Entry 8XX6 (electron microscopy, 2.99 A resolution); this record covers chains B and G of the 7 polymer chains in the assembly.

[Chain B]
Protein: Guanine nucleotide-binding protein G(I)/G(S)/G(T) subunit beta-1
Source organism: Homo sapiens
Reference sequence: P62873 (GBB1_HUMAN); residues 2-340 here = UniProt positions 2-340
Chain sequence (350 residues; each row starts with the number of its first residue; numbers below 1 keep their minus sign (Met-9 is residue -9)):
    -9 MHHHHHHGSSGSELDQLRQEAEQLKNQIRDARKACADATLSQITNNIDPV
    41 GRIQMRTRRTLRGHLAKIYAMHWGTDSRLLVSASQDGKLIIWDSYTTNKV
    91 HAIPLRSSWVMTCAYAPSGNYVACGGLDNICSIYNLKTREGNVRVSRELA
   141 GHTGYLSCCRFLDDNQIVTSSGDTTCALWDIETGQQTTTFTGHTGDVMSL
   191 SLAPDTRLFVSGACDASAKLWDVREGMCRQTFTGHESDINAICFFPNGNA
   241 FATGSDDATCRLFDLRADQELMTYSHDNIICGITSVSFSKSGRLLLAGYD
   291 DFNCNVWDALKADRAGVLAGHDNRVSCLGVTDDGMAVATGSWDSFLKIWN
Unresolved in the structure: -9 to 4
Sequence notes: initiating methionine (-9); expression tag (-8 to 1)
Cystine bridges: Cys103-Cys114
Curated features (UniProtKB/Swiss-Prot):
  - modified residue: Ser2 (N-acetylserine), His266 (Phosphohistidine)
  - natural variant: Leu30 (L30F: In MRD42; uncertain significance), Arg52 (R52G: In MRD42), Gly64 (G64V: In MRD42), Asp76 (D76E: In MRD42; D76G: In MRD42), Gly77 (G77S: In MRD42), Lys78 (K78R: In MRD42), Ile80 (I80N: In MRD42; I80T: In MRD42), His91 (H91R: In MRD42; uncertain significance), Ala92 (A92T: In MRD42), Pro94 (P94S: In MRD42), Leu95 (L95P: In MRD42), Arg96 (R96L: In MRD42), 5 further natural variant entries in UniProt

[Chain G]
Protein: Guanine nucleotide-binding protein G(I)/G(S)/G(O) subunit gamma-2
Source organism: Homo sapiens
Reference sequence: P59768 (GBG2_HUMAN); residue numbers follow UniProt; this construct covers 1-71
Chain sequence (71 residues; each row starts with the number of its first residue):
     1 MASNNTASIAQARKLVEQLKMEANIDRIKVSKAAADLMAYCEAHAKEDPL
    51 LTPVPASENPFREKKFFCAIL
Unresolved in the structure: 1-8, 62-71
Curated features (UniProtKB/Swiss-Prot):
  - modified residue: Ala2 (N-acetylalanine), Cys68 (Cysteine methyl ester)
  - lipidation: Cys68 (S-geranylgeranyl cysteine)

[Interface between chain B and chain G]
Contacting residue pairs (77):
  Leu7(B) - Ala12(G)  hydrophobic
  Leu7(B) - Val16(G)
  Glu10(B) - Val16(G)
  Ala11(B) - Val16(G)  hydrophobic
  Ala11(B) - Leu19(G)
  Leu14(B) - Val16(G)
  Leu14(B) - Leu19(G)  hydrophobic
  Leu14(B) - Lys20(G)
  Lys15(B) - Leu19(G)
  Ile18(B) - Ala23(G)  hydrophobic
  Ile18(B) - Arg27(G)
  Ala21(B) - Arg27(G)
  Ala24(B) - Lys29(G)  hydrogen bond (backbone-side chain)
  Cys25(B) - Arg27(G)
  Cys25(B) - Lys29(G)
  Cys25(B) - Val30(G)
  Ala26(B) - Val30(G)  hydrophobic
  Asp27(B) - Lys29(G)
  Asp27(B) - Val30(G)
  Ala28(B) - Val30(G)
  Leu30(B) - Ala34(G)  hydrophobic
  Ile33(B) - Ser31(G)
  Ile33(B) - Ala34(G)  hydrophobic
  Ile33(B) - Met38(G)  hydrophobic
  Thr34(B) - Met38(G)
  Ile37(B) - Met38(G)  hydrophobic
  Val40(B) - Leu51(G)  hydrophobic
  Ile43(B) - Leu50(G)
  Ile43(B) - Leu51(G)
  Met45(B) - Leu50(G)  hydrophobic
  Arg48(B) - Asn59(G)
  Arg48(B) - Phe61(G)
  Arg49(B) - Pro60(G)  hydrogen bond (side chain-backbone)
  Arg49(B) - Phe61(G)
  Ser84(B) - Phe61(G)
  Tyr85(B) - Pro60(G)
  Tyr85(B) - Phe61(G)  hydrophobic
  Cys218(B) - Glu22(G)
  Arg219(B) - Ile25(G)
  Gln220(B) - Glu22(G)
  Gln220(B) - Ile25(G)
  Thr221(B) - Glu22(G)
  Phe235(B) - Tyr40(G)  hydrophobic
  Pro236(B) - Tyr40(G)
  Asn237(B) - Tyr40(G)
  Ala240(B) - Leu37(G)  hydrophobic
  Asp254(B) - Ala33(G)
  Asp254(B) - Leu37(G)
  Arg256(B) - Arg27(G)
  Arg256(B) - Ile28(G)
  Arg256(B) - Asp36(G)  salt bridge
  Ala257(B) - Ile28(G)
  Ala257(B) - Val30(G)  hydrophobic
  Asp258(B) - Ile25(G)
  Asp258(B) - Arg27(G)  salt bridge
  Leu261(B) - Leu37(G)  hydrophobic
  Ser279(B) - Asp48(G)  hydrogen bond
  Lys280(B) - Glu47(G)
  Ser281(B) - Tyr40(G)
  Ser281(B) - Cys41(G)  hydrogen bond (side chain-backbone)
  Ser281(B) - His44(G)  hydrogen bond (side chain-backbone)
  Ser281(B) - Ala45(G)
  Ser281(B) - Asp48(G)
  Gly282(B) - Cys41(G)
  Arg283(B) - Cys41(G)
  Arg283(B) - Leu51(G)
  Leu284(B) - Leu51(G)  hydrophobic
  Leu300(B) - Met38(G)  hydrophobic
  Leu300(B) - Cys41(G)  hydrophobic
  Asp323(B) - Pro49(G)
  Gly324(B) - Pro49(G)
  Gly324(B) - Leu50(G)
  Met325(B) - Pro49(G)  hydrophobic
  Met325(B) - Pro60(G)  hydrophobic
  Ala326(B) - Phe61(G)  hydrophobic
  Val327(B) - Leu50(G)  hydrophobic
  Asn340(B) - Asn59(G)  hydrogen bond
Also at the interface, not in a pair above, chain B (55 interface residues in all): Ser67, Thr181, Leu252, Gln259, Val320, Ile338
Also at the interface, not in a pair above, chain G (34 interface residues in all): Ile9, Gln18, Asp26, Val54, Glu58

[Overview]
55 residues of chain B and 34 residues of chain G are in contact; the contacts include 6 hydrogen bonds and 2
salt bridges. Among the polar pairs are Arg256(B)-Asp36(G), Asp258(B)-Arg27(G) and Ala24(B)-Lys29(G).
Here chain B is Guanine nucleotide-binding protein G(I)/G(S)/G(T) subunit beta-1 and chain G is Guanine
nucleotide-binding protein G(I)/G(S)/G(O) subunit gamma-2, both from Homo sapiens. Entry 8XX6 (Structure of
CXCR2 bound to CXCL8 (CXCR2-CXCL8-Go Full map)) was determined by electron microscopy together with 8XVU,
8XWA, 8XWF, 8XWM, 8XWN, 8XWS and 6 further entries from the same study.
